6K2J - chains A and C of the 6 polymer chains in the assembly; structure by X-ray diffraction, 2.40 A resolution.

Chain A (and C):
Protein: UPF0335 protein CCNA_03428
Organism: Caulobacter vibrioides (strain NA1000 / CB15N)
Notes: chain C of this document is another copy of the same molecule, construct and numbering; everything in this record applies to it too
UniProtKB: B8H4R9 (Y3428_CAUVN); residue numbers follow UniProt; this construct covers 1-89
Chain sequence (97 residues; each row starts with the number of its first residue):
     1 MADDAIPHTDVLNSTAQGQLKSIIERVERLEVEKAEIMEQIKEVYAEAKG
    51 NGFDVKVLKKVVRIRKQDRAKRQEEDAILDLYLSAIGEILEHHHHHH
Unresolved in the structure: 1-12, 93-97 (chain C: 1-12, 95-97)
Sequence notes: expression tag (90-97)
Reported in the primary citation:
  - self-association interface (contacts with another copy of this molecule); pairs are residue here / residue on that copy: Arg-26/Glu-47 (salt bridge), Glu-28/Arg-65 (salt bridge), Lys-60/Glu-74 (salt bridge), Arg-63/Glu-74 (salt bridge), Lys-66/Glu-31 (salt bridge), Asp-68/Lys-71, Ala-16, Leu-20, Ile-23, Ile-24, Val-27, Leu-30, Ile-37, Ile-41, Val-44, Ala-48, Phe-53, Val-57, Leu-58, Val-61, Val-61, Val-62, Ile-64
  - binding site for 10A DNA_front: Lys-34, Lys-42, Lys-49, Lys-56, Lys-59, Lys-60, Arg-63
  - conformationally variable residues: Val-55 to Ile-89

How chain A and chain C interact:
Contacting residue pairs (24):
  Lys-56(A) / Leu-81(C)
  Val-57(A) / Leu-81(C)  hydrophobic
  Val-57(A) / Tyr-82(C)  hydrophobic
  Lys-60(A) / Glu-74(C)  salt bridge
  Lys-60(A) / Ile-78(C)
  Lys-60(A) / Leu-81(C)
  Val-61(A) / Ile-78(C)  hydrophobic
  Val-61(A) / Tyr-82(C)
  Arg-63(A) / Glu-74(C)
  Ile-64(A) / Glu-74(C)
  Ile-64(A) / Ile-78(C)  hydrophobic
  Gln-67(A) / Glu-74(C)  hydrogen bond
  Lys-71(A) / Gln-67(C)
  Lys-71(A) / Asp-68(C)
  Lys-71(A) / Lys-71(C)
  Glu-74(A) / Lys-60(C)  salt bridge
  Glu-74(A) / Arg-63(C)  salt bridge
  Glu-74(A) / Ile-64(C)
  Glu-74(A) / Gln-67(C)  hydrogen bond
  Ala-77(A) / Lys-60(C)
  Ile-78(A) / Lys-60(C)
  Ile-78(A) / Ile-64(C)  hydrophobic
  Leu-81(A) / Lys-56(C)
  Leu-81(A) / Val-57(C)  hydrophobic
Interface residues without a listed pair, chain A (14 interface residues in all): Glu-75, Tyr-82
Interface residues without a listed pair, chain C (16 interface residues in all): Val-61, Ala-70, Glu-75, Ala-77

Overview:
14 residues of chain A face 16 of chain C across their interface; the contacts include 2 hydrogen bonds and 3
salt bridges. Polar contacts include Lys-60(A)/Glu-74(C), Glu-74(A)/Arg-63(C) and Gln-67(A)/Glu-74(C). From
the paper: a binding site for 10A DNA_front at Lys-34(A), Lys-42(A) and Lys-49(A) among others; conformational
variability at Val-55(A).
Chain A and chain C are both UPF0335 protein CCNA_03428 (Caulobacter vibrioides (strain NA1000 / CB15N)); the
structure, Crystal Structure of the DNA Complex of C. crescentus GapR, was determined by X-ray diffraction
(same publication as 6JYK).
